7V85 - chains A and C of the 5 polymer chains in the assembly; structure by electron microscopy, 3.30 A resolution.

Chain A (and C):
Protein: Spike glycoprotein
Source organism: Severe acute respiratory syndrome coronavirus 2
Notes: chain C of this document is another copy of the same molecule, construct and numbering; everything in this record applies to it too
UniProtKB: P0DTC2 (SPIKE_SARS2); residue numbers follow UniProt; this construct covers 1-1208
Amino-acid sequence (1283 residues; numbered 1 to 1283; the number before each row is that of its first residue):
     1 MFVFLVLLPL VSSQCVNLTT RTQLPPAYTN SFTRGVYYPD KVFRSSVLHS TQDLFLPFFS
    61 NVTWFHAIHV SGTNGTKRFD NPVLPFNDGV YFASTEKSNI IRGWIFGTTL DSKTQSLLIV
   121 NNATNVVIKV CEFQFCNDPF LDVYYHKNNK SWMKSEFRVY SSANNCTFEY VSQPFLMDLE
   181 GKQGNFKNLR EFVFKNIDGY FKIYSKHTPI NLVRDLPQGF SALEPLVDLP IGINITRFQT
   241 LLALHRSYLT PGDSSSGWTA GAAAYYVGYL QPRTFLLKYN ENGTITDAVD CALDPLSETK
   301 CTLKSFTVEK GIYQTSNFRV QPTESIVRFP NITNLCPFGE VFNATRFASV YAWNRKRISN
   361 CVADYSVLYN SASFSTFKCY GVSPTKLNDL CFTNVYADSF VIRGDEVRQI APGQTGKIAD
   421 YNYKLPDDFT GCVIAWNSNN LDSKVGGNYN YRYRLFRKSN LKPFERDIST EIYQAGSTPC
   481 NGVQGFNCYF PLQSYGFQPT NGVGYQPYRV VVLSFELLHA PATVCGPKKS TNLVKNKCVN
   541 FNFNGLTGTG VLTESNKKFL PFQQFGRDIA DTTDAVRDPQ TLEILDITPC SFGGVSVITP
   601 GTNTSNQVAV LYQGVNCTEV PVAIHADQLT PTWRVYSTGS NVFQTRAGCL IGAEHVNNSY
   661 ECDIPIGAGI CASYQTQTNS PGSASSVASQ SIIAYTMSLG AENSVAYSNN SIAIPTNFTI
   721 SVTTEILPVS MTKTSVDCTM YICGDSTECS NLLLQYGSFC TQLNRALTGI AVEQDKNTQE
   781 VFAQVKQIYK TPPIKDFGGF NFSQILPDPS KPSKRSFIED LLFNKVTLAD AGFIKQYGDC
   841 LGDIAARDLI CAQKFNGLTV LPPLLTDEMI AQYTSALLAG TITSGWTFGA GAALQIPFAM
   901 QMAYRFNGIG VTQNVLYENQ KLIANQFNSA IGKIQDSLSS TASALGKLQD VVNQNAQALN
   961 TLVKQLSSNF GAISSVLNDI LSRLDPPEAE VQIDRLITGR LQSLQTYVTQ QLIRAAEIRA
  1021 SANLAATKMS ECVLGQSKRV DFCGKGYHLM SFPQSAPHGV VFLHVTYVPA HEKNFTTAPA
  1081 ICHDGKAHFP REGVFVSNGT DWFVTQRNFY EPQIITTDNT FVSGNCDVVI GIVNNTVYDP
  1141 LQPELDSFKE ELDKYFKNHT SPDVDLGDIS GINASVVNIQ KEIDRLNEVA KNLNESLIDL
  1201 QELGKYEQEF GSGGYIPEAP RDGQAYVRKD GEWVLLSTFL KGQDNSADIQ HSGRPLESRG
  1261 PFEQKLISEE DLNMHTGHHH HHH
Unresolved in the structure: 1-13, 67-80, 146-152, 177-186, 248-256, 622-634, 676-690, 828-854, 1147-1283
Disulfides: Cys-15/Cys-136, Cys-131/Cys-166, Cys-291/Cys-301, Cys-336/Cys-361, Cys-379/Cys-432, Cys-391/Cys-525, Cys-480/Cys-488, Cys-538/Cys-590, Cys-662/Cys-671, Cys-738/Cys-760, Cys-743/Cys-749, Cys-1032/Cys-1043, Cys-1082/Cys-1126
Covalently attached groups: N-acetylglucosamine (NAG) linked to Asn-61, Asn-122, Asn-165, Asn-234, Asn-282, Asn-331, Asn-603, Asn-616, Asn-657, Asn-709, Asn-717, Asn-801, Asn-1074, Asn-1098, Asn-1134
Sequence notes: variant Asp-142 (Gly in P0DTC2), Arg-452 (Leu in P0DTC2), Gly-614 (Asp in P0DTC2); engineered mutation Lys-154 (Glu in P0DTC2), Gln-484 (Glu in P0DTC2), Gly-682 (Arg in P0DTC2), Ser-683 (Arg in P0DTC2), Ser-685 (Arg in P0DTC2), Pro-986 (Lys in P0DTC2), Pro-987 (Val in P0DTC2), His-1071 (Gln in P0DTC2), Asp-1101 (His in P0DTC2); expression tag (1209-1283)
Swiss-Prot annotation at these positions:
  - region: Asn-280 to Cys-301 (Putative superantigen), Arg-403 to Asp-405 (Integrin-binding motif), Asn-448 to Tyr-451, Tyr-453 to Phe-456 (Immunodominant HLA epitope recognized by the CD8+), Pro-681, Ala-684 (Putative superantigen), Ser-816 to Tyr-837 (Fusion peptide 1), Lys-835 to Phe-855 (Fusion peptide 2), Asp-1163 to Glu-1202 (Heptad repeat 2)
  - site: Arg-815, Ser-816 (Cleavage)
  - glycosylation: Asn-17 (N-linked (GlcNAc...) (complex) asparagine), Asn-61 (N-linked (GlcNAc...) (hybrid) asparagine), Asn-74 (N-linked (GlcNAc...) (complex) asparagine), Asn-122 (N-linked (GlcNAc...) (hybrid) asparagine), Asn-149 (N-linked (GlcNAc...) (complex) asparagine), Asn-165 (N-linked (GlcNAc...) (complex) asparagine), Asn-234 (N-linked (GlcNAc...) (high mannose) asparagine), Asn-282 (N-linked (GlcNAc...) (complex) asparagine), Thr-323 (O-linked (GalNAc) threonine), Ser-325 (O-linked (HexNAc...) serine), Asn-331 (N-linked (GlcNAc...) (complex) asparagine), Asn-343 (N-linked (GlcNAc...) (complex) asparagine), Asn-603 (N-linked (GlcNAc...) (hybrid) asparagine), Asn-616 (N-linked (GlcNAc...) (complex) asparagine), Asn-657 (N-linked (GlcNAc...) (complex) asparagine), Thr-676 (O-linked (GlcNAc...) threonine), Thr-678 (O-linked (GlcNAc...) threonine), Asn-709 (N-linked (GlcNAc...) (high mannose) asparagine), Asn-717 (N-linked (GlcNAc...) (hybrid) asparagine), Asn-801 (N-linked (GlcNAc...) (hybrid) asparagine) and 6 more in UniProt

Interface between chain A and chain C:
Residue-residue contacts (114; chain A residue first):
  Tyr-38(A) with Phe-562(C), hydrophobic
  Lys-41(A) with Phe-562(C); Gln-563(C); Gln-564(C), hydrogen bond (backbone-backbone)
  Val-42(A) with Phe-565(C); Arg-567(C)
  Phe-43(A) with Lys-558(C); Phe-559(C), hydrophobic; Gln-563(C); Phe-565(C), hydrogen bond (backbone-backbone); Gly-566(C); Arg-567(C), hydrogen bond (backbone-backbone)
  Arg-44(A) with Arg-567(C)
  Val-47(A) with Asp-568(C)
  Tyr-200(A) with Asn-394(C), hydrogen bond
  Glu-224(A) with Phe-562(C)
  Pro-225(A) with Phe-562(C)
  Pro-230(A) with Arg-357(C), hydrogen bond (backbone-side chain)
  Ile-231(A) with Arg-357(C)
  Asn-282(A) with Lys-558(C)
  Tyr-380(A) with Phe-486(C), hydrophobic; Asn-487(C)
  Pro-384(A) with Ser-477(C)
  Asp-737(A) with Asn-317(C), hydrogen bond; Arg-319(C), salt bridge
  Met-740(A) with Arg-319(C), hydrogen bond; Phe-592(C), hydrophobic
  Asp-745(A) with Arg-319(C), salt bridge
  Gln-755(A) with Ser-968(C); Asn-969(C); Phe-970(C); Gly-971(C), hydrogen bond (side chain-backbone)
  Tyr-756(A) with Gln-965(C); Ser-968(C); Phe-970(C)
  Gly-757(A) with Gln-965(C)
  Ser-758(A) with Thr-961(C); Lys-964(C), hydrogen bond; Gln-965(C), hydrogen bond
  Lys-786(A) with Leu-699(C); Gly-700(C); Ala-701(C)
  Gln-787(A) with Ala-701(C); Asn-703(C)
  Ile-788(A) with Ala-701(C), hydrogen bond (backbone-backbone); Glu-702(C); Asn-703(C)
  Tyr-789(A) with Asn-703(C)
  Lys-790(A) with Glu-702(C), salt bridge; Asn-703(C); Ser-704(C)
  Pro-792(A) with Tyr-707(C), hydrophobic
  Asp-796(A) with Tyr-707(C); Asn-709(C), hydrogen bond
  Phe-797(A) with Tyr-707(C)
  Gly-857(A) with Phe-592(C)
  Pro-863(A) with Ala-668(C), hydrogen bond (backbone-backbone)
  Leu-864(A) with Pro-665(C), hydrophobic; Gly-667(C); Ala-668(C); Gly-669(C), hydrogen bond (backbone-backbone); Met-697(C), hydrophobic
  Met-869(A) with Gly-669(C); Leu-699(C), hydrophobic
  Gln-872(A) with Leu-699(C)
  Tyr-873(A) with Leu-699(C)
  Thr-883(A) with Val-705(C); Tyr-707(C)
  Ala-890(A) with Gly-1046(C)
  Ala-892(A) with Glu-1072(C)
  Leu-894(A) with Ala-713(C); Pro-715(C); Glu-1072(C)
  Gln-895(A) with Ala-706(C), hydrogen bond (side chain-backbone); Ser-711(C); Ile-712(C); Ala-713(C); Asn-1074(C)
  Ile-896(A) with Tyr-707(C); Ile-712(C), hydrophobic
  Pro-897(A) with Asn-709(C); Ser-711(C); Ile-712(C)
  Phe-898(A) with Tyr-707(C)
  Met-900(A) with Thr-1077(C), hydrogen bond; Val-1094(C), hydrophobic
  Tyr-904(A) with Gly-1093(C); Val-1094(C); Arg-1107(C)
  Gln-913(A) with Pro-1090(C), hydrogen bond (side chain-backbone)
  Asn-914(A) with Ser-1123(C), hydrogen bond
  Tyr-917(A) with Pro-1079(C); Phe-1089(C), hydrophobic
  Glu-918(A) with Ser-1123(C), hydrogen bond
  Gln-920(A) with Ile-1130(C)
  Leu-981(A) with Lys-386(C), hydrogen bond (backbone-side chain)
  Ser-982(A) with Lys-386(C); Leu-390(C)
  Arg-983(A) with Gly-381(C), hydrogen bond (side chain-backbone); Val-382(C); Ser-383(C), hydrogen bond (backbone-backbone); Lys-386(C); Thr-430(C)
  Leu-984(A) with Ser-383(C); Lys-386(C), hydrogen bond (backbone-side chain)
  Asp-985(A) with Ser-383(C)
  Ile-1013(A) with Ile-1013(C), hydrophobic
  Arg-1019(A) with Glu-1017(C)
  Ser-1030(A) with Val-1040(C); Asp-1041(C)
  Glu-1031(A) with Arg-1039(C), salt bridge; Val-1040(C)
  Arg-1039(A) with Arg-1039(C)
  Glu-1144(A) with Gln-1142(C), hydrogen bond
Interface residues without a listed pair, chain A (77 interface residues in all): Gly-232, Gly-283, Ser-383, Phe-759, Arg-765, Gln-784, Pro-862, Leu-865, Trp-886, Asn-907, Asn-978, Ile-980, Pro-986, Gln-1005, Leu-1012, Leu-1141
Interface residues without a listed pair, chain C (81 interface residues in all): Leu-517, Thr-547, Lys-557, Ile-670, Ser-708, Gln-957, Ala-972, Gln-1002, Gln-1010, Tyr-1047, Glu-1092, Phe-1121, Val-1129, Leu-1141

Overview:
Chain A and chain C form an interface of 77 and 81 residues respectively, with 24 hydrogen bonds and 4 salt
bridges. Polar pairs include Asp-737(A)/Arg-319(C), Asp-745(A)/Arg-319(C) and Lys-790(A)/Glu-702(C).
Covalently linked N-acetylglucosamine: at Asn-61(A), Asn-122(A), Asn-165(A), Asn-234(A), Asn-282(A) and
Asn-331(A) and 9 more.
Both chains are Spike glycoprotein (Severe acute respiratory syndrome coronavirus 2). Entry 7V85 (Cryo-EM
structure of SARS-CoV-2 S-Kappa variant (B.1.617.1) in complex with Angiotensin-converting enzyme 2 (ACE2)
ectodomain, two ...) was determined by electron microscopy.
